3CFH - chains L and A of the 8 polymer chains in the assembly; structure by X-ray diffraction, 1.75 A resolution.

[Chain L]
Protein: GFP-like photoswitchable fluorescent protein
From: Anemonia sulcata
Chain sequence (62 residues; numbered 1 to 62; the number before each row is that of its first residue):
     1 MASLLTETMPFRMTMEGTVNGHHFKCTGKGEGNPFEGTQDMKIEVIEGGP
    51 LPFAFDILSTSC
Disordered / not traced: 1-4

[Chain A]
Protein: GFP-like photoswitchable fluorescent protein
From: Anemonia sulcata
Chain sequence (167 residues; row label = number of the first residue in the row):
    65 MSKTFIKYVSGIPDYFKQSFPEGFTWERTTTYEDGGFLTAHQDTSLDGDC
   115 LVYKVKILGNNFPADGPVMQNKAGGWEPGCEILYEVDGVLCGQSLMALKC
   165 PGGRHLNCRLHTTYRSKKPASALKMPEFHFEDHRIEVKEVQKGKHYEQYE
   215 AAVARYCDAAPSKLGHH
Sequence notes: engineered mutation Gly143 (Ser in 3CFH)
Modified positions: Met65 ({(4Z)-4-(4-hydroxybenzylidene)-2-[3-(methylthio)propanimidoyl]-5-oxo-4,5-dihydro-1H-imidazol-1-yl}acetic acid; NRQ); Cys114 (s,s-(2-hydroxyethyl)thiocysteine; CME); Cys221 (s,s-(2-hydroxyethyl)thiocysteine; CME)

[Interface between chain L and chain A]
Pairs across the interface (119; chain L residue first):
  Leu5(L) - Thr68(A)
  Leu5(L) - Lys81(A)
  Met9(L) - Phe69(A)
  Met9(L) - Leu110(A)  hydrophobic
  Met9(L) - Asp113(A)
  Met9(L) - Cys114(A)
  Met9(L) - Leu115(A)  hydrophobic
  Pro10(L) - Asp113(A)
  Pro10(L) - Cys114(A)
  Pro10(L) - Leu115(A)  hydrogen bond (backbone-backbone)
  Phe11(L) - Phe69(A)  hydrophobic
  Phe11(L) - Cys114(A)
  Phe11(L) - Leu115(A)
  Phe11(L) - Tyr117(A)  hydrophobic
  Arg12(L) - Asp111(A)  salt bridge
  Arg12(L) - Cys114(A)
  Arg12(L) - Leu115(A)  hydrogen bond (backbone-backbone)
  Arg12(L) - Val116(A)
  Arg12(L) - Tyr117(A)  hydrogen bond (backbone-backbone)
  Met13(L) - Tyr117(A)
  Met13(L) - Val119(A)  hydrophobic
  Thr14(L) - Tyr117(A)  hydrogen bond (backbone-backbone)
  Thr14(L) - Lys118(A)
  Thr14(L) - Val119(A)  hydrogen bond (backbone-backbone)
  Met15(L) - Val119(A)
  Met15(L) - Ile121(A)  hydrophobic
  Glu16(L) - Val119(A)  hydrogen bond (backbone-backbone)
  Glu16(L) - Lys120(A)
  Glu16(L) - Ile121(A)  hydrogen bond (backbone-backbone)
  Gly17(L) - Ile121(A)
  Thr18(L) - Ile121(A)  hydrogen bond (backbone-backbone)
  Thr18(L) - Leu122(A)
  Thr18(L) - Gly123(A)  hydrogen bond (backbone-backbone)
  Val19(L) - Gly123(A)
  Val19(L) - Phe126(A)  hydrophobic
  Asn20(L) - Gly123(A)  hydrogen bond (backbone-backbone)
  Asn20(L) - Asn124(A)
  Asn20(L) - Asn125(A)  hydrogen bond (side chain-backbone)
  Asn20(L) - Phe126(A)  hydrogen bond (side chain-backbone)
  Asn20(L) - Met133(A)
  His22(L) - Met133(A)
  Lys29(L) - Cys114(A)
  Gly32(L) - Phe69(A)
  Asn33(L) - Phe69(A)
  Pro34(L) - Thr68(A)
  Pro34(L) - Phe69(A)
  Pro34(L) - Ile70(A)  hydrogen bond (backbone-backbone)
  Pro34(L) - Lys81(A)  hydrogen bond (backbone-side chain)
  Phe35(L) - Lys71(A)
  Phe35(L) - Lys81(A)
  Glu36(L) - Lys71(A)  salt bridge
  Gly37(L) - Phe69(A)
  Gly37(L) - Ile70(A)
  Gly37(L) - Lys71(A)
  Gly37(L) - Glu214(A)
  Gly37(L) - Ala215(A)
  Gly37(L) - Ala216(A)  hydrogen bond (backbone-backbone)
  Thr38(L) - Phe69(A)
  Thr38(L) - Glu214(A)
  Gln39(L) - Met65(A)
  Gln39(L) - Ser66(A)  hydrogen bond
  Gln39(L) - Phe69(A)
  Gln39(L) - Tyr213(A)
  Gln39(L) - Glu214(A)  hydrogen bond (backbone-backbone)
  Asp40(L) - Gln212(A)
  Asp40(L) - Tyr213(A)
  Met41(L) - Met65(A)
  Met41(L) - Glu211(A)
  Met41(L) - Gln212(A)  hydrogen bond (backbone-backbone)
  Lys42(L) - Tyr210(A)
  Lys42(L) - Glu211(A)  salt bridge
  Ile43(L) - Lys208(A)
  Ile43(L) - His209(A)
  Ile43(L) - Tyr210(A)  hydrogen bond (backbone-backbone)
  Ile43(L) - Gln212(A)
  Glu44(L) - Lys208(A)
  Glu44(L) - His209(A)  salt bridge
  Val45(L) - Gly207(A)
  Val45(L) - Lys208(A)  hydrogen bond (backbone-backbone)
  Gly49(L) - Lys208(A)
  Pro50(L) - Lys206(A)
  Pro50(L) - Gly207(A)
  Pro50(L) - Lys208(A)
  Leu51(L) - Asn135(A)
  Leu51(L) - Gly207(A)  hydrogen bond (backbone-backbone)
  Pro52(L) - Met133(A)
  Phe53(L) - Val132(A)
  Phe53(L) - Met133(A)  hydrophobic
  Phe53(L) - Asn135(A)
  Ala54(L) - Val132(A)  hydrogen bond (backbone-backbone)
  Ala54(L) - Asn135(A)
  Ala54(L) - Ala137(A)  hydrophobic
  Phe55(L) - Tyr210(A)  hydrophobic
  Phe55(L) - Gln212(A)
  Asp56(L) - Ala137(A)
  Asp56(L) - Gly139(A)  hydrogen bond (side chain-backbone)
  Asp56(L) - Trp140(A)  hydrogen bond (backbone-side chain)
  Asp56(L) - Leu162(A)
  Ile57(L) - Tyr96(A)
  Ile57(L) - Leu102(A)
  Ile57(L) - Val132(A)  hydrophobic
  Leu58(L) - Ile121(A)  hydrophobic
  Ser59(L) - Met65(A)
  Ser59(L) - Trp140(A)
  Ser59(L) - Val201(A)
  Ser59(L) - Gln212(A)  hydrogen bond (backbone-side chain)
  Thr60(L) - Met65(A)
  Thr60(L) - Trp90(A)
  Thr60(L) - Arg92(A)  hydrogen bond (backbone-side chain)
  Thr60(L) - Met160(A)
  Thr60(L) - Ile199(A)
  Ser61(L) - Met65(A)
  Ser61(L) - Trp90(A)
  Ser61(L) - Ala104(A)
  Ser61(L) - Val119(A)
  Ser61(L) - Ile121(A)
  Cys62(L) - Met65(A)
  Cys62(L) - Tyr117(A)
  Cys62(L) - Gln212(A)
Interface residues without a listed pair, chain L (44 interface residues in all): Phe24
Interface residues without a listed pair, chain A (52 interface residues in all): Pro131, Gly138, Leu174

[Summary]
Chain L and chain A form an interface of 44 and 52 residues respectively, with 26 hydrogen bonds and 4 salt
bridges. Polar pairs include Arg12(L)-Asp111(A), Glu36(L)-Lys71(A) and Lys42(L)-Glu211(A).
Here chain L is GFP-like photoswitchable fluorescent protein and chain A is GFP-like photoswitchable
fluorescent protein, both from Anemonia sulcata. Entry 3CFH (Photoswitchable red fluorescent protein psRFP,
off-state) was determined by X-ray diffraction.
